7CCD - chains A and E of the 3 polymer chains in the assembly; structure by X-ray diffraction, 2.42 A resolution.

== Chain A ==
Name: HNHc domain-containing protein
Source organism: Streptomyces pristinaespiralis
Notes: fragment: Sulfur binding domain
Reference sequence: A0A0M4DML1 (A0A0M4DML1_STRPR); numbering as in UniProt (aligned over 2-165)
Amino-acid sequence (169 residues; numbered 2 to 170; the number before each row is that of its first residue):
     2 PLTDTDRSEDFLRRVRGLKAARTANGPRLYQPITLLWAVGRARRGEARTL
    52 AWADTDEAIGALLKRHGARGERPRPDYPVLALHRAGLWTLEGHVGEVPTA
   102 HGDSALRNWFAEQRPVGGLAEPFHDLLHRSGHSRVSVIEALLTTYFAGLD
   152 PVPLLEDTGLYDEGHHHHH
Construct notes: expression tag (166-170)
Reported in the primary citation:
  - binding site for the 10-nt DNA strand: His102, Gly103, Asp104

== Chain E ==
Molecule: 10-nt DNA strand
Sequence (10 nucleotides; each row starts with the number of its first residue):
     1 CACGTTCGCC

== Interface between chain A and chain E ==
Residue-residue contacts (6):
  Lys20(A) with DG8(E), base contact; DC9(E), hydrogen bond to the sugar; DC10(E), sugar contact
  Arg23(A) with DC9(E), phosphate contact
  His102(A) with DT6(E), base contact
  Ser105(A) with DC3(E), hydrogen bond to the phosphate
Other interface residues (no listed pair), chain A (6 interface residues in all): Asp104, Asn109
Other interface residues (no listed pair), chain E (8 interface residues in all): DA2, DG4, DC7

== Overview ==
6 residues of chain A and 8 residues of chain E are in contact; the contacts include 2 hydrogen bonds. Polar
pairs include Lys20(A)-DC9(E) and Ser105(A)-DC3(E). From the paper: a binding site for the 10-nt DNA strand at
His102(A), Gly103(A) and Asp104(A).
Chain A is HNHc domain-containing protein (Streptomyces pristinaespiralis) and chain E is a 10-nt DNA strand;
the structure, Sulfur binding domain of SprMcrA complexed with phosphorothioated DNA, was determined by X-ray
diffraction (same publication as 7CC9 and 7CCJ).
